PDB entry 4UDG | X-ray diffraction, 1.60 A resolution | chains C and F of the 6 polymer chains in the assembly

# Chain C (and F)
Protein: Uhgb_mp
From: Uncultured organism
Notes: EC 2.4.1.-; chain F of this document is another copy of the same molecule, construct and numbering; everything in this record applies to it too
UniProt: D9ZDQ9 (D9ZDQ9_9ZZZZ); residues 1-327 here = UniProt positions 1-327
Amino-acid sequence (347 residues; each row starts with the number of its first residue; numbers below 1 keep their minus sign (Met-19 is residue -19)):
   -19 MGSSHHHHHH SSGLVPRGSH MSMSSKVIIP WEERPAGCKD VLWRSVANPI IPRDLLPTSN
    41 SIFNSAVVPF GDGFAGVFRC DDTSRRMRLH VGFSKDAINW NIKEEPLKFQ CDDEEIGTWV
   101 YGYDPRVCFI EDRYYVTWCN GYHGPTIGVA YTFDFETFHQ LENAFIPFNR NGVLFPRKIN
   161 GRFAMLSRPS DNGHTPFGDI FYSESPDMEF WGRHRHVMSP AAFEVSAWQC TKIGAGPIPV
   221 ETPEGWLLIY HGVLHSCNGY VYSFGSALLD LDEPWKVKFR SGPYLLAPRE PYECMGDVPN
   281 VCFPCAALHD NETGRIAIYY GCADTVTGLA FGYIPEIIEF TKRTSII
Disordered / not traced: -19 to 7
Construct notes: expression tag (-19 to 0)
Metal / ion sites: K+: His196, Val197, Trp255
Residues lining bound ligands:
  - 2-acetamido-2-deoxy-alpha-D-glucopyranose (NDG), molecule 1: Arg59, Asp61, Arg65, Met67, Tyr103, Arg150, Gly173, His174, Asp304
  - 2-acetamido-2-deoxy-alpha-D-glucopyranose (NDG), molecule 2: Phe203, Leu234, Cys237
What the authors report for this chain:
  - binding site for 2-acetamido-2-deoxy-alpha-D-glucopyranose: Arg59, Met67, Tyr103, His174, Phe203, Ala207, His235
  - specificity-determining residues: Arg65, Met67, Gly121 to Pro125, Phe203
  - mutagenesis - D104N: abolished catalytic activity (citing earlier work)
  - mutagenesis - Y103E: decreased stability (citing earlier work)

# Chain C / chain F interface
Pairs across the interface (66):
  Asp93(C) - Arg195(F)  salt bridge
  Glu95(C) - Arg195(F)
  Ile96(C) - Arg195(F)
  Tyr122(C) - Phe181(F)  hydrophobic
  Tyr122(C) - His194(F)
  Tyr122(C) - Arg195(F)
  Tyr122(C) - His196(F)  hydrogen bond (side chain-backbone)
  His123(C) - Phe181(F)
  His123(C) - His196(F)
  Glu142(C) - Arg193(F)  salt bridge
  Glu142(C) - Arg195(F)  salt bridge
  Asn143(C) - His194(F)
  Ala144(C) - His194(F)
  Phe145(C) - Ile146(F)  hydrophobic
  Phe145(C) - His194(F)
  Ile146(C) - Phe145(F)  hydrophobic
  Ile146(C) - Asn149(F)
  Ile146(C) - Ser167(F)
  Ile146(C) - Pro169(F)  hydrophobic
  Ile146(C) - Phe181(F)  hydrophobic
  Ile146(C) - Ser183(F)
  Ile146(C) - His194(F)
  Pro147(C) - Pro169(F)
  Pro147(C) - Phe181(F)
  Phe148(C) - Phe177(F)  hydrophobic
  Asn149(C) - Ile146(F)
  Arg162(C) - Phe190(F)
  Ser167(C) - Ile146(F)
  Pro169(C) - Ile146(F)  hydrophobic
  Pro169(C) - Pro147(F)
  Phe177(C) - Phe148(F)  hydrophobic
  Phe181(C) - Tyr122(F)  hydrophobic
  Phe181(C) - His123(F)
  Phe181(C) - Ile146(F)  hydrophobic
  Phe181(C) - Pro147(F)
  Ser183(C) - Ile146(F)
  Glu184(C) - Phe190(F)
  Pro186(C) - Phe190(F)
  Glu189(C) - Gly192(F)
  Glu189(C) - Arg193(F)  salt bridge
  Phe190(C) - Arg162(F)
  Phe190(C) - Glu184(F)
  Phe190(C) - Pro186(F)
  Phe190(C) - Phe190(F)  hydrophobic
  Phe190(C) - Trp191(F)
  Phe190(C) - Gly192(F)
  Phe190(C) - Arg193(F)
  Trp191(C) - Phe190(F)
  Trp191(C) - Trp191(F)  hydrogen bond (backbone-backbone)
  Gly192(C) - Glu189(F)
  Gly192(C) - Phe190(F)
  Arg193(C) - Glu142(F)
  Arg193(C) - Glu189(F)  salt bridge
  Arg193(C) - Phe190(F)
  His194(C) - Tyr122(F)
  His194(C) - Asn143(F)
  His194(C) - Ala144(F)  hydrogen bond (side chain-backbone)
  His194(C) - Phe145(F)
  His194(C) - Ile146(F)
  Arg195(C) - Asp93(F)  salt bridge
  Arg195(C) - Glu95(F)
  Arg195(C) - Ile96(F)
  Arg195(C) - Tyr122(F)
  Arg195(C) - Glu142(F)  salt bridge
  His196(C) - Tyr122(F)  hydrogen bond (backbone-side chain)
  His196(C) - His123(F)
Interface residues without a listed pair, chain C (32 interface residues in all): Ser170, Asp179, Ser185
Interface residues without a listed pair, chain F (33 interface residues in all): Ser170, Asp179, Ser185, Trp255

# Overview
The interface between chain C and chain F involves 32 residues on one side and 33 on the other, with 4
hydrogen bonds and 7 salt bridges. Polar pairs include Asp93(C)-Arg195(F), Glu142(C)-Arg193(F) and
Glu142(C)-Arg195(F). The paper reports a binding site for 2-acetamido-2-deoxy-alpha-D-glucopyranose at
Arg59(C), Met67(C) and Tyr103(C) among others; D104N of chain C abolishes catalytic activity.
Chain C and chain F are both Uhgb_mp (Uncultured organism); the structure, Crystal structure of
b-1,4-mannopyranosyl-chitobiose phosphorylase at 1.60 Angstrom in complex with N-acetylglucosamine and
inorganic phosphate, was determined by X-ray diffraction (same publication as 4UDI, 4UDJ and 4UDK).
